PDB entry 4I2O | X-ray diffraction, 1.77 A resolution | chains A and W of the 4 polymer chains in the assembly

== Chain A ==
Name: FixK2 protein
Source organism: Bradyrhizobium japonicum
UniProtKB: O69245 (O69245_BRAJP); numbering as in UniProt (aligned over 1-232)
Chain sequence (243 residues; row label = number of the first residue in the row):
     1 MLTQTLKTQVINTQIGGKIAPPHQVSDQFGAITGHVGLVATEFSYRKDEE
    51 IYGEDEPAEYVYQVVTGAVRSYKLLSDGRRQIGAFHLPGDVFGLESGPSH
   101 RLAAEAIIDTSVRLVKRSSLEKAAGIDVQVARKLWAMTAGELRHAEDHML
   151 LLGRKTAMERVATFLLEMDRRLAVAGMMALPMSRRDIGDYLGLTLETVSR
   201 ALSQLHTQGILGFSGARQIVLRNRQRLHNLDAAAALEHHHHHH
Unresolved in the structure: 1-37, 236-243
Construct notes: engineered mutation Ser183 (Cys in O69245); expression tag (233-243)
From the paper describing this entry:
  - binding site for Promoter of fixK2 direct target, fixN, upstream (chain W): Leu195, Glu196, Arg200
  - binding site for Promoter of fixK2 direct target, fixN, downstream: Arg200
  - self-association interface (contacts with another copy of this molecule): Val128 to Arg154

== Chain W ==
Molecule: Promoter of fixK2 direct target, fixN, upstream
Sequence (30 nucleotides; row label = number of the first residue in the row):
     1 CGGGGAATTGATTGAAATCAAGATAGGTGG
Unresolved in the structure: 1-2, 28-30

== How chain A and chain W interact ==
Pairs across the interface (15):
  Ser183(A) with DA7(W), phosphate contact
  Arg184(A) with DA7(W), hydrogen bond to the phosphate; DT8(W), salt bridge to the phosphate
  Leu195(A) with DT8(W), base contact
  Glu196(A) with DT9(W), base contact
  Ser199(A) with DT8(W), hydrogen bond to the phosphate; DT9(W), base contact
  Arg200(A) with DT9(W), base contact; DG10(W), hydrogen bond to the base; DA11(W), base contact
  Ser203(A) with DT8(W), sugar contact; DT9(W), hydrogen bond to the phosphate
  Ala216(A) with DA7(W), sugar contact
  Arg217(A) with DA6(W), hydrogen bond to the phosphate; DA7(W), salt bridge to the phosphate
Also at the interface, not in a pair above, chain A (12 interface residues in all): Met182, Arg185, Phe213

== In short ==
The interface between chain A and chain W involves 12 residues on one side and 6 on the other, with 5 hydrogen
bonds and 2 salt bridges. Polar pairs include Arg200(A)-DG10(W), Arg184(A)-DA7(W) and Ser199(A)-DT8(W). The
paper reports a binding site for Promoter of fixK2 direct target, fixN, upstream (chain W) at Leu195(A),
Glu196(A) and Arg200(A); a binding site for Promoter of fixK2 direct target, fixN, downstream at Arg200(A).
Here chain A is FixK2 protein (Bradyrhizobium japonicum) and chain W is Promoter of fixK2 direct target, fixN,
upstream. Entry 4I2O (The Structure of FixK2 from Bradyrhizobium japonicum) was determined by X-ray
diffraction.
